Entry 1W3R (X-ray diffraction, 1.90 A resolution); this record covers chain A.

== Chain A ==
Protein: Nima-related protein
Source organism: Deinococcus radiodurans
UniProt: Q9RW27 (Q9RW27_DEIRA); residue numbers follow UniProt; this construct covers 1-195
Chain sequence (216 residues; each row starts with the number of its first residue; note: 1 number in that range is skipped by the numbering (no residue carries it; nothing is unmodelled there); numbers below 1 keep their minus sign (Met-21 is residue -21)):
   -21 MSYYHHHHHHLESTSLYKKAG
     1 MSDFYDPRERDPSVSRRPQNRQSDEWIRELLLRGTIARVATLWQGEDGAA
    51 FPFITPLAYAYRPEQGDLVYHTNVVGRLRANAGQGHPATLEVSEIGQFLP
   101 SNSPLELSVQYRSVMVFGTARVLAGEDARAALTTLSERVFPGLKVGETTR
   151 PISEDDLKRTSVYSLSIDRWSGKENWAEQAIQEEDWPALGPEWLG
Disordered / not traced: -21, -10 to -1, 1
Differences from the reference sequence: expression tag (-21 to -1)
Residues lining bound ligands:
  - Metronidazole (2MN): Thr55, Pro56, Leu57, Val74, Ile95, Val109, Tyr111, Ser113, Lys173
  - pyruvic acid (PYR): Ala58, His71, Phe98, Leu107, Ser108, Val109, Leu135, Ser136, Val139, Phe140

== In short ==
Ligands of chain A: pyruvic acid and Metronidazole.
Chain A is Nima-related protein (Deinococcus radiodurans); the structure, NimA from D. radiodurans with
Metronidazole and Pyruvate, was determined by X-ray diffraction (same publication as 1W3O and 1W3P).
